8VAP - chains B and C of the 7 polymer chains in the assembly; structure by electron microscopy, 3.00 A resolution.

[Chain B (and C)]
Protein: DNA polymerase III subunit tau
From: Escherichia coli
Notes: EC 2.7.7.7; chain C of this document is another copy of the same molecule, construct and numbering; everything in this record applies to it too
UniProtKB: P06710 (DPO3X_ECOLI); numbering as in UniProt (aligned over 1-373)
Sequence (376 residues; row label = number of the first residue in the row; numbers below 1 keep their minus sign (Gly-2 is residue -2)):
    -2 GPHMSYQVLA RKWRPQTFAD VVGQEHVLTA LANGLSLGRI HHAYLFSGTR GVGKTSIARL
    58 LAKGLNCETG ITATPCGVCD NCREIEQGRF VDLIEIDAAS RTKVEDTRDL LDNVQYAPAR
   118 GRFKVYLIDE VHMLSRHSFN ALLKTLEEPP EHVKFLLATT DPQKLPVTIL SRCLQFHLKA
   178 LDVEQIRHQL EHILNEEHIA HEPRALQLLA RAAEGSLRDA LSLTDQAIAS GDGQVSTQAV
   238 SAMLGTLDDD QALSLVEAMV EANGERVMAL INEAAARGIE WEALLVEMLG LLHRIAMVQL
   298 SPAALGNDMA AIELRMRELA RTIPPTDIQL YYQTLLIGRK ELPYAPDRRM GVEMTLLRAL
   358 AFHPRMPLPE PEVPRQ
Not modelled in the structure: -2 to 0, 361-373 (chain C: -2 to 0, 369-373)
Construct notes: expression tag (-2 to 0)
Ion coordination: Zn2+: Cys64, Cys73, Cys76, Cys79
Ligand contacts: ADP / beryllium trifluoride: Ala7, Arg8, Trp10, Arg11, Pro12, Asp17, Val18, Val19, Gln21, Thr46, Arg47, Gly48, Val49, Gly50, Lys51, Thr52, Ser53, Glu127, Thr157, Leu214, Arg215, Leu218
Curated features (UniProtKB/Swiss-Prot):
  - binding site (ATP): Gly45 to Thr52
  - binding site (Zn(2+)): Cys64, Cys73, Cys76, Cys79
  - mutagenesis: Gly118 (G118D: In dnaX2016(Ts); present in both isoforms, unable to grow at 42 degrees Celsius)
What the authors report for this chain:
  - binding site for beryllium trifluoride: Arg169
  - catalytic residues: Glu127 (citing earlier work)
  - mutagenesis - K141A: decreased catalytic activity

[How chain B and chain C interact]
Residue-residue contacts - 74 pairs, chain B then chain C:
  Ser2(B) - Gly35(C)
  Tyr3(B) - Leu34(C)
  Tyr3(B) - Gly35(C)
  Tyr3(B) - Arg36(C)
  Val5(B) - His38(C)
  Val5(B) - His39(C)
  Arg8(B) - Glu144(C)
  Arg8(B) - Glu145(C)  salt bridge
  Arg47(B) - Val164(C)
  Arg47(B) - Ser168(C)
  Arg56(B) - Lys141(C)
  Glu92(B) - Lys141(C)
  Asp94(B) - Asn137(C)
  Asp94(B) - Ala138(C)
  Asp94(B) - Lys141(C)
  Ala96(B) - Val101(C)
  Ala96(B) - His134(C)
  Ala96(B) - Asn137(C)
  Ser97(B) - Ala138(C)
  Thr99(B) - His134(C)
  Asp103(B) - Arg105(C)  salt bridge
  Asp126(B) - Leu140(C)
  Met130(B) - His134(C)
  Met130(B) - Asn137(C)  hydrogen bond
  Arg215(B) - Glu144(C)  salt bridge
  Arg215(B) - Ser168(C)
  Arg215(B) - Arg169(C)
  Asp216(B) - Ser168(C)  hydrogen bond
  Ser219(B) - Ser168(C)  hydrogen bond (side chain-backbone)
  Ser219(B) - Leu171(C)
  Gln223(B) - Leu171(C)
  Gln223(B) - Gln172(C)  hydrogen bond (side chain-backbone)
  Gln223(B) - Phe173(C)
  Ile225(B) - Arg36(C)
  Ala226(B) - Asn30(C)  hydrogen bond (backbone-side chain)
  Ser227(B) - Ala27(C)
  Ser227(B) - Asn30(C)
  Asp229(B) - Asn30(C)
  Asp229(B) - Leu34(C)
  Gly242(B) - Lys176(C)
  Thr243(B) - His174(C)
  Thr243(B) - Lys176(C)  hydrogen bond (backbone-side chain)
  Leu244(B) - Gln172(C)
  Asp246(B) - Gln160(C)
  Met265(B) - Met294(C)  hydrophobic
  Met265(B) - Leu297(C)  hydrophobic
  Ala273(B) - Lys176(C)
  Ala273(B) - Ala177(C)  hydrogen bond (backbone-backbone)
  Arg274(B) - His174(C)
  Arg274(B) - Lys176(C)
  Glu338(B) - Gln330(C)
  Glu338(B) - Leu333(C)
  Tyr341(B) - Leu333(C)
  Tyr341(B) - Arg336(C)  hydrogen bond (backbone-side chain)
  Tyr341(B) - Lys337(C)
  Ala342(B) - Tyr329(C)
  Ala342(B) - Leu333(C)
  Ala342(B) - Arg336(C)  hydrogen bond (backbone-side chain)
  Pro343(B) - Leu286(C)  hydrophobic
  Pro343(B) - Gly287(C)
  Pro343(B) - Tyr329(C)
  Pro343(B) - Arg336(C)
  Met347(B) - Gly287(C)
  Met347(B) - His290(C)  hydrogen bond (backbone-side chain)
  Glu350(B) - His290(C)  salt bridge
  Glu350(B) - Met294(C)
  Met351(B) - His290(C)
  Met351(B) - Gln326(C)
  Met351(B) - Tyr329(C)  hydrophobic
  Leu354(B) - Met294(C)  hydrophobic
  Leu354(B) - Leu297(C)  hydrophobic
  Arg355(B) - Gln326(C)  hydrogen bond
  Arg355(B) - Tyr329(C)
  Arg355(B) - Gln330(C)  hydrogen bond
Interface residues without a listed pair, chain B (47 interface residues in all): Gln4, Arg11, Glu127, Asp222, Gly228, Gly230, Gly261, Ala272, Gly275
Interface residues without a listed pair, chain C (46 interface residues in all): His23, Thr26, Gly31, Ile37, Thr46, Arg133, Thr165, Cys170, Val283

[Summary]
47 residues of chain B and 46 residues of chain C are in contact; the contacts include 12 hydrogen bonds and 4
salt bridges. Polar pairs include Arg8(B)-Glu145(C), Asp103(B)-Arg105(C) and Arg215(B)-Glu144(C). Bound to
chain B: ADP / beryllium trifluoride. From the paper: the catalytic residue Glu127(B); K141A of chain B
reduces catalytic activity.
Chain B and chain C are both DNA polymerase III subunit tau (Escherichia coli); the structure, Structure of
the E. coli clamp loader bound to the beta clamp in a Fully-Open conformation, was determined by electron
microscopy together with 8VAL, 8VAM, 8VAN, 8VAQ, 8VAR, 8VAS and 8VAT from the same study.
